3OSM - chain A; structure by X-ray diffraction, 1.70 A resolution.

== Chain A ==
Protein: serine/threonine-protein kinase KCC4
From: Saccharomyces cerevisiae
Notes: EC 2.7.11.1; fragment: Kinase Associated-1 (KA1) Domain, residues 917-1036
Reference sequence: P25389 (KCC4_YEAST); residues 917-1037 here = UniProt positions 917-1037
Chain sequence (128 residues; row label = number of the first residue in the row):
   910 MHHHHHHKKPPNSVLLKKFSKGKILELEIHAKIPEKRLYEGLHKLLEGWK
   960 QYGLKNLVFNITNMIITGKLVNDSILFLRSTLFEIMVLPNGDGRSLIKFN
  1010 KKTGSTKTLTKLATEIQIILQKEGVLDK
Disordered / not traced: 910-917, 1037
Differences from the reference sequence: expression tag (910-916)
Small-molecule neighbours: s,r meso-tartaric acid (SRT): Arg-988, Lys-1010, Gly-1013, Ser-1014, Thr-1015, Lys-1016

== Overview ==
Bound to chain A: s,r meso-tartaric acid.
Chain A is serine/threonine-protein kinase KCC4 (Saccharomyces cerevisiae); the structure, Structure of the
Kinase Associated Domain-1 (KA1) from Kcc4p, was determined by X-ray diffraction (same publication as 3OST).
